8TEC - chains A and C; structure by X-ray diffraction, 2.04 A resolution.

Chain A:
Name: Fermitin family homolog 2
Source organism: Mus musculus
UniProtKB: Q8CIB5 (FERM2_MOUSE); numbering as in UniProt; present here: 1-336, 513-680
Sequence (533 residues; each row starts with the number of its first residue; note: 176 numbers in that range are skipped by the numbering (no residue carries them; nothing is unmodelled there); numbers below 1 keep their minus sign (Met-28 is residue -28)):
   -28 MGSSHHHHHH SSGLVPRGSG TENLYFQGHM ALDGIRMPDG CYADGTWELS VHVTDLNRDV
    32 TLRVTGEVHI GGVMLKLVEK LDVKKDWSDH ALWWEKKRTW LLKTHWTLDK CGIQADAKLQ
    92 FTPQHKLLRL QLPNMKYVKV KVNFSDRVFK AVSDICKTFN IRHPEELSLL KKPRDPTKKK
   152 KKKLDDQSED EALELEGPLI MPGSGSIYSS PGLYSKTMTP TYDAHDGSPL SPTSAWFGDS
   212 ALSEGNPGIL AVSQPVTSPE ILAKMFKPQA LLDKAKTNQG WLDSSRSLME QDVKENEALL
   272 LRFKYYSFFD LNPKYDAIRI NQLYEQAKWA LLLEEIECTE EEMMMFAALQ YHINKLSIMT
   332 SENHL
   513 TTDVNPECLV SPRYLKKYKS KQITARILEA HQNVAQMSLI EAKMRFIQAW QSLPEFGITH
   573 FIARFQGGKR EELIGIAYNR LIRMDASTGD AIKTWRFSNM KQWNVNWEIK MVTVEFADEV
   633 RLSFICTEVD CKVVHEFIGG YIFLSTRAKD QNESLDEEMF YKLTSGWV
Unresolved in the structure: -28 to -15, 146-199, 204-217, 678-680
Sequence notes: expression tag (-28 to 0)
UniProt features mapped onto this chain:
  - modified residue (Phosphoserine): Ser159, Ser181, Ser666
Reported in the primary citation:
  - specificity-determining residues: Ser657, Thr658 (proposed by the authors, not directly observed)

Chain C:
Name: Integrin beta-1
UniProtKB: P09055 (ITB1_MOUSE); residues 784-798 here = UniProt positions 784-798
Sequence (15 residues; each row starts with the number of its first residue):
   784 KSAVTTVVNP KYEGK
Unresolved in the structure: 784-785, 798
Modified positions: Lys794 (N(6)-acetyllysine; ALY)
Reported in the primary citation:
  - post-translational modification sites: Lys794 (citing earlier work)
  - conformationally variable residues (side-chain flip): Tyr795
  - mutagenesis - K794Q, K794R: increased binding to KINDLIN2
  - mutagenesis - K794Q: increased growth
  - mutagenesis - K794Q: increased signaling
  - mutagenesis - K794Q: unchanged expression
  - mutagenesis - K794R: increased binding to Fermitin family homolog 2 (chain A)

Interface between chain A and chain C:
Pairs across the interface (31):
  Phe609(A) - Asn792(C)  hydrogen bond (backbone-side chain)
  Phe609(A) - Lys794(C)
  Ser610(A) - Lys794(C)
  Ser610(A) - Tyr795(C)
  Asn611(A) - Tyr795(C)
  Met612(A) - Asn792(C)  hydrogen bond (backbone-side chain)
  Met612(A) - Tyr795(C)
  Lys613(A) - Val791(C)
  Lys613(A) - Asn792(C)  hydrogen bond (backbone-backbone)
  Lys613(A) - Tyr795(C)
  Gln614(A) - Thr789(C)
  Gln614(A) - Val790(C)
  Gln614(A) - Val791(C)
  Trp615(A) - Thr788(C)
  Trp615(A) - Thr789(C)
  Trp615(A) - Val790(C)  hydrogen bond (backbone-backbone)
  Asn616(A) - Thr788(C)
  Asn616(A) - Thr789(C)
  Val617(A) - Ala786(C)
  Val617(A) - Val787(C)
  Val617(A) - Thr788(C)  hydrogen bond (backbone-backbone)
  Asn618(A) - Ala786(C)
  Asn618(A) - Val787(C)
  Trp619(A) - Ala786(C)  hydrogen bond (backbone-backbone)
  Trp619(A) - Thr788(C)  hydrogen bond
  Ala629(A) - Tyr795(C)
  His647(A) - Val790(C)
  Ile654(A) - Asn792(C)
  Ile654(A) - Pro793(C)
  Leu675(A) - Val790(C)  hydrophobic
  Ser677(A) - Thr788(C)
Other interface residues (no listed pair), chain A (19 interface residues in all): Glu620, Ser657, Lys674
The authors on this interface:
  - specific contacts: Phe609(A)-Lys794(C), Ser610(A)-Lys794(C) (backbone contact), Ser657(A)-Lys794(C)

Overview:
19 residues of chain A and 10 residues of chain C are in contact, with 7 hydrogen bonds. Among the polar pairs
are Phe609(A)-Asn792(C), Met612(A)-Asn792(C) and Trp619(A)-Thr788(C). The paper describes contacts between
Phe609(A) and Lys794(C) and Ser657(A) and Lys794(C); a backbone contact between Ser610(A) and Lys794(C). From
the paper: K794Q and K794R of chain C increase binding to KINDLIN2; specificity determinants Ser657(A) and
Thr658(A).
Chain A is Fermitin family homolog 2 (Mus musculus) and chain C is Integrin beta-1; the structure, Crystal
structure of Kindlin2 in complex with acylated beta1 integrin peptide, was determined by X-ray diffraction
(same publication as 8TEE).
